Entry 6X18 (electron microscopy, 2.10 A resolution); this record covers chains B and N of the 6 polymer chains in the assembly.

# Chain B
Name: Guanine nucleotide-binding protein G(I)/G(S)/G(T) subunit beta-1
Organism: Homo sapiens
UniProt: P62873 (GBB1_HUMAN); residues 2-340 here = UniProt positions 2-340
Chain sequence (340 residues; row label = number of the first residue in the row):
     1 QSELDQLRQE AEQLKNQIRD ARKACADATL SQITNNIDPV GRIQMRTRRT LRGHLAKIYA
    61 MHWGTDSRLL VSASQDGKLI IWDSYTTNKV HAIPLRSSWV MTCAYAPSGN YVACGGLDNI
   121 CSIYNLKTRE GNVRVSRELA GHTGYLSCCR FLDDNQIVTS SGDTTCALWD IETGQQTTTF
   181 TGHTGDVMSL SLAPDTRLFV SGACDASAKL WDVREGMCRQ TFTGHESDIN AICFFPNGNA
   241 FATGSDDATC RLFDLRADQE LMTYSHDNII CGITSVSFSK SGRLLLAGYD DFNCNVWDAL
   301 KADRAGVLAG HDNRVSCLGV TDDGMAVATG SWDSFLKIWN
Disordered / not traced: 1-2
Differences from the reference sequence: expression tag (1)
UniProt features mapped onto this chain:
  - modified residue: S2 (N-acetylserine), H266 (Phosphohistidine)
  - natural variant: L30 (L30F: In MRD42; uncertain significance), R52 (R52G: In MRD42), G64 (G64V: In MRD42), D76 (D76E: In MRD42; D76G: In MRD42), G77 (G77S: In MRD42), K78 (K78R: In MRD42), I80 (I80N: In MRD42; I80T: In MRD42), H91 (H91R: In MRD42; uncertain significance), A92 (A92T: In MRD42), P94 (P94S: In MRD42), L95 (L95P: In MRD42), R96 (R96L: In MRD42), 5 further natural variant entries in UniProt

# Chain N
Name: Nanobody35
Organism: Lama glama
Notes: antibody fragment or engineered binder
Chain sequence (128 residues; numbered 1 to 128; the number before each row is that of its first residue):
     1 QVQLQESGGG LVQPGGSLRL SCAASGFTFS NYKMNWVRQA PGKGLEWVSD ISQSGASISY
    61 TGSVKGRFTI SRDNAKNTLY LQMNSLKPED TAVYYCARCP APFTRDCFDV TSTTYAYRGQ
   121 GTQVTVSS
Disordered / not traced: 127-128
Disulfide bonds: C22-C96, C99-C107

# Interface between chain B and chain N
Residue-residue contacts (24):
  R8(B) with Q120(N), hydrogen bond
  E12(B) with Q3(N)
  K15(B) with Q1(N), hydrogen bond; Q3(N), hydrogen bond
  T184(B) with T114(N)
  C204(B) with Y117(N), hydrogen bond (backbone-side chain)
  D205(B) with A116(N); Y117(N)
  A206(B) with Y117(N), hydrogen bond (backbone-side chain)
  T223(B) with Q1(N)
  E226(B) with V2(N); G26(N); F27(N); T28(N), hydrogen bond; Y32(N), hydrogen bond; R98(N), hydrogen bond (backbone-side chain)
  S227(B) with Y32(N); R98(N); P100(N), hydrogen bond (side chain-backbone); A101(N); Y117(N)
  D228(B) with Y117(N), hydrogen bond
  D246(B) with P102(N)
  I270(B) with F103(N)
Also at the interface, not in a pair above, chain B (16 interface residues in all): G224, H225, D247

# Summary
The chain B/chain N interface involves 16 residues from each chain; the contacts include 10 hydrogen bonds.
Among the polar pairs are R8(B)-Q120(N), K15(B)-Q1(N) and K15(B)-Q3(N).
Chain B is Guanine nucleotide-binding protein G(I)/G(S)/G(T) subunit beta-1 (Homo sapiens) and chain N is
Nanobody35 (Lama glama); the structure, GLP-1 peptide hormone bound to Glucagon-Like peptide-1 (GLP-1)
Receptor, was determined by electron microscopy together with 6X19 and 6X1A from the same study.
